3QSV - chains A and E of the 4 polymer chains in the assembly; structure by X-ray diffraction, 2.71 A resolution.

Chain A:
Molecule: Mothers against decapentaplegic homolog 4
Organism: Mus musculus
Notes: fragment: smad4 MH1 domain
UniProt: P97471 (SMAD4_MOUSE); residues 9-140 here = UniProt positions 9-140
Chain sequence (132 residues; each row starts with the number of its first residue):
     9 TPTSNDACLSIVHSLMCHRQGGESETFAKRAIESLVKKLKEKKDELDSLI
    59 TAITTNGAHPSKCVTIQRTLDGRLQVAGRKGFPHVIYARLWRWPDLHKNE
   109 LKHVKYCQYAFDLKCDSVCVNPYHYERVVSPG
Disordered / not traced: 9, 139-140

Chain E:
Molecule: 16-nt DNA strand
Sequence (16 nucleotides; each row starts with the number of its first residue):
  1000 TGCAGTCTAGACTGCA

Chain A / chain E interface:
Contacting residue pairs (15; chain A residue first):
  Arg38(A) - DC1006(E)  hydrogen bond to the phosphate
  Arg38(A) - DT1007(E)  salt bridge to the phosphate
  Ser42(A) - DT1007(E)  phosphate contact
  Thr77(A) - DA1008(E)  phosphate contact
  Thr77(A) - DG1009(E)  phosphate contact
  Leu78(A) - DG1009(E)  hydrogen bond to the phosphate
  Arg81(A) - DA1010(E)  base contact
  Leu82(A) - DA1008(E)  phosphate contact
  Gln83(A) - DT1007(E)  sugar contact
  Gln83(A) - DA1008(E)  hydrogen bond to the phosphate
  Gln83(A) - DG1009(E)  base contact
  Val84(A) - DT1007(E)  phosphate contact
  Ala85(A) - DT1007(E)  hydrogen bond to the phosphate
  Lys88(A) - DA1008(E)  hydrogen bond to the base
  Lys88(A) - DG1009(E)  hydrogen bond to the base
Interface residues without a listed pair, chain A (11 interface residues in all): Lys46

In short:
Chain A and chain E form an interface of 11 and 5 residues respectively, with 6 hydrogen bonds and 1 salt
bridge. Among the polar pairs are Lys88(A)-DA1008(E), Lys88(A)-DG1009(E) and Arg38(A)-DC1006(E).
Chain A is Mothers against decapentaplegic homolog 4 (Mus musculus) and chain E is a 16-nt DNA strand; the
structure, Structural basis for DNA recognition by constitutive Smad4 MH1 dimers, was determined by X-ray
diffraction.
